PDB entry 1RR8 | X-ray diffraction, 2.60 A resolution | chains A and C of the 3 polymer chains in the assembly

Chain A:
Molecule: 22-nt DNA strand
Sequence (22 nucleotides; each row starts with the number of its first residue):
     1 AAAAAGACTTGGAAAAATTTTT
Ligand contacts: topotecan, hycamtin / hydrolyzed product of topotecan: DT10, DG11, DG12

Chain C:
Protein: DNA topoisomerase I
From: Homo sapiens
Notes: EC 5.99.1.2
UniProt: P11387 (TOP1_HUMAN); residue numbers follow UniProt; this construct covers 203-765
Chain sequence (565 residues; numbered 201 to 765; the number before each row is that of its first residue):
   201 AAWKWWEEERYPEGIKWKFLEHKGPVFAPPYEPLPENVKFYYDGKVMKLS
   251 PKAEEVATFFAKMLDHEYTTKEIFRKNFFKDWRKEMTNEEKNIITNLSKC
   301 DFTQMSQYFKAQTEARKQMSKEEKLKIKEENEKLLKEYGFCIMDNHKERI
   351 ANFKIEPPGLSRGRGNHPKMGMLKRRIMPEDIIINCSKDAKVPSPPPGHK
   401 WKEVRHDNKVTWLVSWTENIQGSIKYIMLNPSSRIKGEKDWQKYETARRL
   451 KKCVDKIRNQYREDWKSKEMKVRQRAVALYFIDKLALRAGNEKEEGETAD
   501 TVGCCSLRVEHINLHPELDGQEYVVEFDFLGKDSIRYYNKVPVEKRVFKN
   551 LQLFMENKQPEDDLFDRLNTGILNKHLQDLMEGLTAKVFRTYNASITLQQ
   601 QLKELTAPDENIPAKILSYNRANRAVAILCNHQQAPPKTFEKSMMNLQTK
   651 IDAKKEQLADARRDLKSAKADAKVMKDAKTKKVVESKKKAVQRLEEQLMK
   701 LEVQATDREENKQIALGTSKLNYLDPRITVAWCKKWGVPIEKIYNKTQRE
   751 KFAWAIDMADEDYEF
Disordered / not traced: 637-707
Differences from the reference sequence: cloning artifact (201-202); engineered mutation Ser-361 (Phe in P11387), Gln-634 (Arg in P11387); modified residue (723)
Modified / non-standard residues: Tyr-723 (o-phosphotyrosine; PTR)
UniProt features mapped onto this chain:
  - region (Interaction with DNA): Lys-425, Tyr-426, Arg-488 to Lys-493, Thr-585 to Lys-587
  - active site: Tyr-723 (O-(3'-phospho-DNA)-tyrosine intermediate)
  - site (Interaction with DNA): Arg-316, Arg-364, Trp-412, Lys-443, Thr-501, Lys-532, Asn-574, His-632, Lys-650
  - modified residue: Lys-280 (N6-acetyllysine), Ser-506 (Phosphoserine)
  - cross-link (Glycyl lysine isopeptide (Lys-Gly)): Lys-204 (interchain with G-Cter in SUMO2), Lys-336 (interchain with G-Cter in SUMO2), Lys-549 (interchain with G-Cter in SUMO2), Lys-642 (interchain with G-Cter in SUMO2), Lys-700 (interchain with G-Cter in SUMO2), Lys-712 (interchain with G-Cter in SUMO2)
  - natural variant: Lys-326 (K326R: In breast cancer), Met-370 (M370T: In CPT-resistant leukemia), Asp-533 (D533G: In CPT-resistant leukemia), Asn-722 (N722S: In CPT-resistant leukemia), Thr-729 (T729A: In CPT-resistant lung cancer)
  - mutagenesis: Lys-532 (K532A: Almost abolishes enzyme activity; K532R: Strongly reduced enzyme activity), Tyr-723 (Y723F: No change in CPT-induced clearing from nuclei)
Ligand contacts: topotecan, hycamtin / hydrolyzed product of topotecan: Asn-352, Glu-356, Arg-364, Lys-532, Asp-533, Thr-718, Asn-722, Tyr-723

Interface between chain A and chain C:
Residue-residue contacts - 32 pairs, chain A then chain C:
  DG6(A) / Ile-424(C)  phosphate contact
  DG6(A) / Tyr-426(C)  sugar contact
  DA7(A) / Val-410(C)  phosphate contact
  DA7(A) / Trp-412(C)  hydrogen bond to the phosphate
  DA7(A) / Ile-424(C)  phosphate contact
  DA7(A) / Tyr-426(C)  hydrogen bond to the phosphate
  DC8(A) / Val-410(C)  phosphate contact
  DC8(A) / Thr-411(C)  hydrogen bond to the phosphate
  DC8(A) / Trp-412(C)  phosphate contact
  DC8(A) / Tyr-426(C)  base contact
  DC8(A) / Met-428(C)  phosphate contact
  DT9(A) / Lys-439(C)  salt bridge to the phosphate
  DT9(A) / Lys-587(C)  phosphate contact
  DT10(A) / Lys-443(C)  salt bridge to the phosphate
  DT10(A) / Lys-532(C)  hydrogen bond to the base
  DT10(A) / Lys-587(C)  salt bridge to the phosphate
  DT10(A) / Asn-722(C)  phosphate contact
  DT10(A) / Tyr-723(C)  sugar contact
  DG11(A) / Gly-717(C)  phosphate contact
  DG11(A) / Thr-718(C)  hydrogen bond to the phosphate
  DG11(A) / Leu-721(C)  phosphate contact
  DG11(A) / Asn-722(C)  phosphate contact
  DG12(A) / Gln-633(C)  sugar contact
  DG12(A) / Ala-715(C)  phosphate contact
  DG12(A) / Gly-717(C)  hydrogen bond to the phosphate
  DG12(A) / Thr-718(C)  hydrogen bond to the phosphate
  DA13(A) / Gln-634(C)  phosphate contact
  DA13(A) / Ala-635(C)  hydrogen bond to the phosphate
  DA16(A) / Thr-313(C)  phosphate contact
  DA16(A) / Arg-316(C)  salt bridge to the phosphate
  DA17(A) / Lys-324(C)  salt bridge to the phosphate
  DA17(A) / Lys-328(C)  salt bridge to the phosphate
Other interface residues (no listed pair), chain A (11 interface residues in all): DA15
Other interface residues (no listed pair), chain C (30 interface residues in all): Lys-216, His-266, Lys-317, Arg-364, Lys-436, Thr-591, His-632

In short:
11 residues of chain A face 30 of chain C across their interface, with 8 hydrogen bonds and 6 salt bridges.
Polar pairs include DT10(A)/Lys-532(C), DA7(A)/Trp-412(C) and DA7(A)/Tyr-426(C). Topotecan, hycamtin /
hydrolyzed product of topotecan is bound between chain A and chain C.
Here chain A is a 22-nt DNA strand and chain C is DNA topoisomerase I (Homo sapiens). Entry 1RR8 (Structural
Mechanisms of Camptothecin Resistance by Mutations in Human Topoisomerase I) was determined by X-ray
diffraction (same publication as 1RRJ).
